8W0F - chains 2 and S of the 14 polymer chains in the assembly; structure by electron microscopy, 2.80 A resolution.

[Chain 2]
Molecule: DNA replication licensing factor MCM2
Source organism: Homo sapiens
Notes: EC 3.6.4.12
Reference sequence: P49736 (MCM2_HUMAN); residues 1-904 here = UniProt positions 1-904
Amino-acid sequence (904 residues; each row starts with the number of its first residue):
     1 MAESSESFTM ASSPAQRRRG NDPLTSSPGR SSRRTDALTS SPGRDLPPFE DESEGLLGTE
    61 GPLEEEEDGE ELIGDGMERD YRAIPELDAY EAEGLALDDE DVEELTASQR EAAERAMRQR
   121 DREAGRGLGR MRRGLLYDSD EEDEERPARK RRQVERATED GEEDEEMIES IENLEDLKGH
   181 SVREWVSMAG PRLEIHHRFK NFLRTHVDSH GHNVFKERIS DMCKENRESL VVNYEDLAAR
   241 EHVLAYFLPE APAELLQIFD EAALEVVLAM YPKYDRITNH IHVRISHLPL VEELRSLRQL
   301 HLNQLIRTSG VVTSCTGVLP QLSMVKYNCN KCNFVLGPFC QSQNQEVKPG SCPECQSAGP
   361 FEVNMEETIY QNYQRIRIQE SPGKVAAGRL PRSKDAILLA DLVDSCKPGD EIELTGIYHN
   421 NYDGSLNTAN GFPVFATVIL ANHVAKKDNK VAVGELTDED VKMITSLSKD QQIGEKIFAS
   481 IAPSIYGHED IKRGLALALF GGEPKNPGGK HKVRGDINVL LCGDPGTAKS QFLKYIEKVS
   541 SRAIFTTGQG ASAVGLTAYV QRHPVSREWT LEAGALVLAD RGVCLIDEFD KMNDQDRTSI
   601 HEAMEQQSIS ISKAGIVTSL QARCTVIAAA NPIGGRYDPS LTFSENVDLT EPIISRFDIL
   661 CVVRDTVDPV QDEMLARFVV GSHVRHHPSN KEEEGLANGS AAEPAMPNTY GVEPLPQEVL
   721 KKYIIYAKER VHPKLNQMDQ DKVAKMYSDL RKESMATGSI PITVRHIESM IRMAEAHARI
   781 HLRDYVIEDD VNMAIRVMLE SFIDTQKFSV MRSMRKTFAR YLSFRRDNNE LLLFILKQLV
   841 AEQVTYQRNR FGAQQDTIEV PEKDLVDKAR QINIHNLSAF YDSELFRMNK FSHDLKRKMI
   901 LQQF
Disordered / not traced: 1-175, 449-454, 692-710, 850-904
UniProt features mapped onto this chain:
  - zinc finger: Cys329 to Cys355 (C4-type)
  - motif: Ser655 to Asp658 (Arginine finger)
  - binding site (ADP): Ser530, Gln531
  - modified residue: Ala2 (N-acetylalanine), Ser12 (Phosphoserine), Ser13 (Phosphoserine), Thr25 (Phosphothreonine), Ser26 (Phosphoserine), Ser27 (Phosphoserine), Ser32 (Phosphoserine), Thr39 (Phosphothreonine), Ser40 (Phosphoserine), Ser41 (Phosphoserine), Ser53 (Phosphoserine), Thr59 (Phosphothreonine), Ser108 (Phosphoserine), Tyr137 (Phosphotyrosine), Ser139 (Phosphoserine), Lys216 (N6-acetyllysine), Ser381 (Phosphoserine), Ser484 (Phosphoserine)
  - cross-link: Lys178 (Glycyl lysine isopeptide (Lys-Gly) (interchain with G-Cter in SUMO2))
  - natural variant: Arg44 (R44C: In DFNA70)
  - mutagenesis: Ser27 (S27A: Impairs ATPase activity of the MCM-2-7 complex and reduces phosphorylation by the CDC7-DBF4 complex; when associated with A-41 and A-139), Ser41 (S41A: Impairs ATPase activity of the MCM-2-7 complex and reduces phosphorylation by the CDC7-DBF4 complex; when associated with A-27 and A-139), Tyr81 to Tyr90 (Loss of interaction with DNAJC9), Ser108 (S108A: Reduces phosphorylation by ATR), Ser139 (S139A: Impairs ATPase activity of the MCM-2-7 complex and reduces phosphorylation by the CDC7-DBF4 complex; when associated with A-27 and A-41)
Ion coordination: Zn2+: Cys329, Cys332, Cys352, Cys355; Mg2+: Ser530 (together with ATP)
Ligand contacts:
  - ADP (adenosine-5'-diphosphate): His511, Val513, Glu605, Arg656, Val764, Arg765, Glu768
  - ATP (adenosine-5'-triphosphate): Ser484, Ile485, Tyr486, His488, Pro525, Gly526, Thr527, Ala528, Lys529, Ser530, Gln531, Glu588, Asn631, Leu675, Phe678, Val679

[Chain S]
Molecule: 47-nt DNA strand
Sequence (47 nucleotides; numbered -48 to -2; the number before each row is that of its first residue; numbers below 1 keep their minus sign (DA-48 is residue -48)):
   -48 AAAAAAAAAA AAAAAAAAAA AAAATTTTTT TTTTTTTTTT TTTTTTT

[Chain 2 / chain S interface]
Contacting residue pairs - 10 pairs, chain 2 then chain S:
  Lys331(2) - DT-24(S)  salt bridge to the phosphate
  Lys348(2) - DT-22(S)  phosphate contact
  Ala358(2) - DT-24(S)  phosphate contact
  Ala358(2) - DT-23(S)  phosphate contact
  Gly359(2) - DT-24(S)  phosphate contact
  Gly359(2) - DT-23(S)  phosphate contact
  Pro360(2) - DT-23(S)  phosphate contact
  Arg562(2) - DT-14(S)  hydrogen bond to the phosphate
  Arg562(2) - DT-13(S)  phosphate contact
  Trp569(2) - DT-14(S)  phosphate contact

[Summary]
7 residues of chain 2 and 5 residues of chain S are in contact, with 1 hydrogen bond and 1 salt bridge. Polar
pairs include Arg562(2)-DT-14(S) and Lys331(2)-DT-24(S). Chain 2 binds ATP and ADP.
Here chain 2 is DNA replication licensing factor MCM2 (Homo sapiens) and chain S is a 47-nt DNA strand. Entry
8W0F (Cryo-EM structure of a human MCM2-7 double hexamer on dsDNA) was determined by electron microscopy
together with 8W0E, 8W0G, 8W0I and 9CAQ from the same study.
